Entry 6HWE (X-ray diffraction, 2.30 A resolution); this record covers chains H and Z of the 28 polymer chains in the assembly.

# Chain H
Protein: Proteasome subunit beta type-2
Organism: Saccharomyces cerevisiae S288C
Notes: EC 3.4.25.1
Reference sequence: P25043 (PSB2_YEAST); residues 1-232 here correspond to UniProt positions 30-261 (UniProt number = residue number + 29)
Amino-acid sequence (232 residues; row label = number of the first residue in the row):
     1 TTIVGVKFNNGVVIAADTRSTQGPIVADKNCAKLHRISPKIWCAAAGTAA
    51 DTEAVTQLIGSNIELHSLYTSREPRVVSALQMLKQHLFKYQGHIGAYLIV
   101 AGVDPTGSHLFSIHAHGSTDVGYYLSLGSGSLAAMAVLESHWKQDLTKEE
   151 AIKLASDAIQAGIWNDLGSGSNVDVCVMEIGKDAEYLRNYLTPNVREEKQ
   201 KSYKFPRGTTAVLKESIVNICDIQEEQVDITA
Unresolved in the structure: 227-232
Differences from the reference sequence: engineered mutation Ala-45 (Gly74 in P25043)
Covalently attached groups: carfilzomib (GWZ) linked to Thr-1
Residues lining bound ligands:
  - carfilzomib (GWZ; (2S)-N-[(2S)-1-[[(3R,4S)-2,6-dimethyl-2,3-bis(oxidanyl)heptan-4-yl]amino]-1-oxidanylidene-3-phenyl-propan-2-yl]-4-methyl-2-[[(2S)-2-(2-morpholin-4-ylethanoylamino)-4-phenyl-butanoyl]amino]pentanamide), molecule 1: Arg-19, Ser-20, Thr-21, Gln-22, Ala-27, Cys-31, Lys-33, Ala-45, Ala-46, Gly-47, Thr-48, Ala-49, Thr-52, Ser-129, Gly-168, Ser-169
  - carfilzomib (GWZ), molecule 2: His-114, His-116, Ser-118, Asp-120
What the authors report for this chain:
  - mutagenesis - G45A: unchanged binding to carfilzomib
  - mutagenesis - G45A: unchanged growth

# Chain Z
Protein: Proteasome subunit beta type-6
Organism: Saccharomyces cerevisiae S288C
Notes: EC 3.4.25.1
Reference sequence: P23724 (PSB6_YEAST); residues 1-222 here correspond to UniProt positions 20-241 (UniProt number = residue number + 19)
Amino-acid sequence (222 residues; row label = number of the first residue in the row):
     1 QFNPYGDNGGTILGIAGEDFAVLAGDTRNITDYSINSRYEPKVFDCGDNI
    51 VMSANGFAADGDALVKRFKNSVKWYHFDHNDKKLSINSAARNIQHLLYGK
   101 RFFPYYVHTIIAGLDEDGKGAVYSFDPVGSYEREQCRAGGAAASLIMPFL
   151 DNQVNFKNQYEPGTNGKVKKPLKYLSVEEVIKLVRDSFTSATERHIQVGD
   201 GLEILIVTKDGVRKEFYELKRD
Bound ions: Mg2+ near Val-198 (its only coordinating residue here)
Residues lining bound ligands: carfilzomib (GWZ; (2S)-N-[(2S)-1-[[(3R,4S)-2,6-dimethyl-2,3-bis(oxidanyl)heptan-4-yl]amino]-1-oxidanylidene-3-phenyl-propan-2-yl]-4-methyl-2-[[(2S)-2-(2-morpholin-4-ylethanoylamino)-4-phenyl-butanoyl]amino]pentanamide): Arg-101, Pro-104, His-108, Asp-126, Pro-127, Val-128, Ser-130

# Chain H / chain Z interface
Contacting residue pairs (56; chain H residue first):
  Arg-19(H) with Ile-196(Z); Asp-222(Z), salt bridge
  Pro-24(H) with Arg-194(Z); His-195(Z); Ile-196(Z), hydrogen bond (backbone-backbone)
  Ile-25(H) with Leu-145(Z), hydrophobic; Arg-194(Z); His-195(Z)
  Val-26(H) with Glu-193(Z); Arg-194(Z), hydrogen bond (backbone-side chain); Ile-196(Z), hydrophobic
  Ala-27(H) with Arg-194(Z), hydrogen bond (backbone-side chain)
  Lys-29(H) with Glu-193(Z), salt bridge; Arg-194(Z)
  Ser-129(H) with Tyr-33(Z)
  Ile-163(H) with Asp-222(Z)
  Trp-164(H) with Ile-35(Z); Arg-38(Z), hydrogen bond (backbone-side chain); Arg-221(Z); Asp-222(Z)
  Asn-165(H) with Tyr-33(Z); Arg-38(Z)
  Asp-166(H) with Tyr-33(Z); Asp-222(Z)
  Leu-167(H) with Arg-28(Z); Ile-30(Z), hydrophobic; Asp-32(Z); Tyr-33(Z), hydrogen bond (backbone-backbone); Ile-35(Z), hydrophobic; Ile-196(Z)
  Ser-169(H) with Asp-222(Z)
  Gly-170(H) with Asp-222(Z)
  Ser-171(H) with Asp-222(Z), hydrogen bond (backbone-side chain)
  Asn-194(H) with Lys-220(Z), hydrogen bond (backbone-side chain); Asp-222(Z)
  Arg-196(H) with Thr-189(Z); Ser-190(Z); Glu-193(Z)
  Glu-197(H) with Arg-185(Z), salt bridge
  Lys-199(H) with Asp-186(Z)
  Gln-200(H) with Lys-182(Z); Arg-185(Z), hydrogen bond; Asp-186(Z), hydrogen bond (backbone-side chain)
  Lys-201(H) with Asp-186(Z)
  Tyr-203(H) with Phe-149(Z); Gln-153(Z); Leu-183(Z); Asp-186(Z), hydrogen bond
  Phe-205(H) with Asn-152(Z); Gln-159(Z)
  Pro-206(H) with Pro-162(Z), hydrophobic
  Arg-207(H) with Pro-162(Z)
  Gly-208(H) with Pro-162(Z)
  Thr-209(H) with Gln-159(Z); Tyr-160(Z), hydrogen bond (backbone-backbone)
  Ala-211(H) with Gly-166(Z)
Interface residues without a listed pair, chain H (32 interface residues in all): Thr-21, Asp-28, Gly-168, Val-212
Interface residues without a listed pair, chain Z (34 interface residues in all): Ser-34, Asn-158, Glu-161, Gly-163, Asn-165, Glu-179, Glu-218

# In short
Chain H and chain Z form an interface of 32 and 34 residues respectively, with 11 hydrogen bonds and 3 salt
bridges. Polar contacts include Arg-19(H)/Asp-222(Z), Lys-29(H)/Glu-193(Z) and Glu-197(H)/Arg-185(Z). Bound to
chain H: carfilzomib. The paper reports that G45A of chain H leaves binding to carfilzomib unchanged; G45A of
chain H leaves growth unchanged.
Here chain H is Proteasome subunit beta type-2 and chain Z is Proteasome subunit beta type-6, both from
Saccharomyces cerevisiae S288C. Entry 6HWE (Yeast 20S proteasome beta2-G45A mutant in complex with
carfilzomib) was determined by X-ray diffraction, deposited together with 6HTB, 6HTC, 6HTD, 6HTP, 6HTR, 6HUB
and 30 further entries.
